Entry 7UWB (electron microscopy, 3.90 A resolution); this record covers chains D and G of the 31 polymer chains in the assembly.

[Chain D]
Molecule: V-type proton ATPase subunit B2
From: Citrus limon
UniProtKB: A0A067FXK2 (A0A067FXK2_CITSI); residue numbers follow UniProt; this construct covers 1-488
Chain sequence (488 residues; row label = number of the first residue in the row):
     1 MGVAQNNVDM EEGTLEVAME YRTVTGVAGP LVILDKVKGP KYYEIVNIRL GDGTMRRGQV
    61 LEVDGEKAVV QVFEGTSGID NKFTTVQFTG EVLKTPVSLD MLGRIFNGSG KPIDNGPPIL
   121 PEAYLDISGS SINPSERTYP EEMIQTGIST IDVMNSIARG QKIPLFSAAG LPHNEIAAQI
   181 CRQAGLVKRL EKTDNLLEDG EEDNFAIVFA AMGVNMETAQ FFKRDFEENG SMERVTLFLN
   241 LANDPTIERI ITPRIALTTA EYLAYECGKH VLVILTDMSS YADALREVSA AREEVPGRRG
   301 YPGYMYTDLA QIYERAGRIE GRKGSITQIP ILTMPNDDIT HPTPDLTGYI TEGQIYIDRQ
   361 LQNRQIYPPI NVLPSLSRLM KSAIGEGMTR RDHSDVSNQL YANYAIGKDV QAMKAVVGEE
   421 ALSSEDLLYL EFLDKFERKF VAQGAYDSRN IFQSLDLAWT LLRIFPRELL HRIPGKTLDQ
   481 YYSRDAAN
Disordered / not traced: 1-11, 193-198, 485-488

[Chain G]
Molecule: V-type proton ATPase subunit E
From: Citrus limon
UniProtKB: Q9MB46 (VATE_CITUN); residues 1-230 here = UniProt positions 1-230
Chain sequence (230 residues; each row starts with the number of its first residue):
     1 MNDADVSKQI QQMVRFIRQE AEEKANEISV SAEEEFNIEK LQLVEAEKKK IRQEYERKEK
    61 QVEIRKKIEY SMQLNASRIK VLQAQDDLVS NMMEAASKEV LNVSRDHNSY KKLLKGLIVQ
   121 SLLRLKEPAV LLRCRKDDHH LVESVLESAK EEYAQKLQVH PPEIIVDHHI YLPPGPGHHN
   181 AHGPSCSGGV VVASRDGKIV CENTLDARLD VVFRKKLPEI RKQLVSQVAA
Disordered / not traced: 1-11, 167-177, 227-230

[How chain D and chain G interact]
Contacting residue pairs (41; chain D residue first):
  Leu-15(D) with Gln-120(G), hydrogen bond (backbone-side chain); Arg-208(G), hydrogen bond (backbone-side chain); Val-211(G), hydrophobic; Val-212(G), hydrophobic
  Glu-16(D) with Gln-120(G); Arg-124(G)
  Val-17(D) with Arg-124(G), hydrogen bond (backbone-side chain); Glu-202(G); Ala-207(G), hydrophobic; Arg-208(G)
  Met-19(D) with Arg-124(G), hydrogen bond; Leu-125(G), hydrophobic; Ile-199(G), hydrophobic; Val-200(G); Cys-201(G), hydrogen bond
  Glu-20(D) with Ile-199(G); Val-200(G), hydrogen bond (backbone-backbone)
  Tyr-21(D) with Lys-198(G); Ile-199(G), hydrophobic
  Arg-22(D) with Asp-196(G), hydrogen bond (side chain-backbone); Gly-197(G); Lys-198(G), hydrogen bond (backbone-backbone)
  Thr-23(D) with Lys-198(G)
  Lys-38(D) with Leu-125(G), hydrogen bond (side chain-backbone)
  Asp-100(D) with Arg-78(G)
  Leu-102(D) with Arg-78(G), hydrogen bond (backbone-side chain)
  Gly-103(D) with Arg-78(G), hydrogen bond (backbone-side chain)
  Arg-104(D) with Arg-78(G); Leu-82(G)
  Pro-117(D) with Leu-82(G), hydrophobic; Gln-83(G); Asp-86(G)
  Leu-120(D) with Gln-85(G); Leu-217(G), hydrophobic; Arg-221(G)
  Pro-121(D) with Leu-217(G); Pro-218(G); Arg-221(G)
  Glu-122(D) with Pro-218(G)
  Tyr-124(D) with Arg-214(G), hydrogen bond (side chain-backbone); Pro-218(G), hydrophobic
Other interface residues (no listed pair), chain D (22 interface residues in all): Ala-18, Lys-36, Gly-116, Ala-123
Other interface residues (no listed pair), chain G (27 interface residues in all): Ile-79, Val-89, Lys-126, Asn-203

[Overview]
The interface between chain D and chain G involves 22 residues on one side and 27 on the other; the contacts
include 12 hydrogen bonds. Polar contacts include Leu-15(D)/Gln-120(G), Leu-15(D)/Arg-208(G) and
Val-17(D)/Arg-124(G).
Here chain D is V-type proton ATPase subunit B2 and chain G is V-type proton ATPase subunit E, both from
Citrus limon. Entry 7UWB (Citrus V-ATPase State 2, Highest-Resolution Class) was determined by electron
microscopy, deposited together with 7UW9, 7UWA, 7UWC and 7UWD.
